6W89 - chains A and E of the 6 polymer chains in the assembly; structure by X-ray diffraction, 2.50 A resolution.

== Chain A ==
Name: DNA (cytosine-5)-methyltransferase 3A
From: Homo sapiens
Notes: EC 2.1.1.37
UniProtKB: Q9Y6K1 (DNM3A_HUMAN); residues 628-912 here = UniProt positions 628-912
Chain sequence (285 residues; numbered 628 to 912; the number before each row is that of its first residue):
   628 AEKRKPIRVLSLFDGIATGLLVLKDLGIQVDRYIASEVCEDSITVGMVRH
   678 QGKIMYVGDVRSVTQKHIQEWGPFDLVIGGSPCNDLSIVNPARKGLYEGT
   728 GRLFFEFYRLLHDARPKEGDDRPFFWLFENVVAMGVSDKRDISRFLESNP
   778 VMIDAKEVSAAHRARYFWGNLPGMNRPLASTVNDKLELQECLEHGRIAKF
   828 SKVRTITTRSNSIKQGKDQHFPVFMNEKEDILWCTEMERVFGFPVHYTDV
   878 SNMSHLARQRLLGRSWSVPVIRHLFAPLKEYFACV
Differences from the reference sequence: engineered mutation His-882 (Arg in Q9Y6K1)
Residues lining bound ligands: S-adenosylhomocysteine (SAH): Phe-640, Asp-641, Gly-642, Ile-643, Ala-644, Thr-645, Ser-663, Glu-664, Val-665, Cys-666, Ser-669, Gly-685, Asp-686, Val-687, Arg-688, Gly-707, Ser-708, Pro-709, Leu-730, Glu-756, Arg-891, Ser-892, Trp-893
UniProt features mapped onto this chain:
  - active site: Cys-710
  - binding site (S-adenosyl-L-methionine): Asp-641 to Thr-645, Glu-664, Asp-686 to Arg-688, Arg-891 to Trp-893
  - modified residue: Cys-710 (S-methylcysteine)
  - natural variant: Leu-648 (L648P: In TBRS), Gly-699 (G699D: In a patient with chronic myelomonocytic leukemia), Pro-700 (P700L: In TBRS), Phe-731 (deletion: In a patient with chronic myelomonocytic leukemia), Arg-749 (R749C: In TBRS), Arg-771 (R771Q: In TBRS; uncertain significance), Val-778 (V778G: In TBRS; uncertain significance), Asn-838 (N838D: In TBRS), His-882 (R882H: In TBRS and AML; this construct carries the variant), Phe-902 (F902S: In TBRS), Pro-904 (P904L: In TBRS)
  - mutagenesis: Phe-732 (F732A: Loss of activity due to the incapacity to bind the regulatory subunit DNMT3L)
What the authors report for this chain:
  - binding site for Cga DNA (chain E): Asn-838, Ser-881, His-882, Leu-883
  - binding site for Cga DNA: Thr-834, Thr-835, Arg-836
  - self-association interface (contacts with another copy of this molecule); pairs are residue here / residue on that copy: Asp-876/Arg-885 (salt bridge)
  - specificity-determining residues: Asn-838
  - conformationally variable residues: Arg-836 to Asn-838

== Chain E ==
Molecule: Cga DNA
Sequence (25 nucleotides; numbered 423 to 447; the number before each row is that of its first residue):
   423 CATGXGATCTAATTAGATCGCATGG
Disordered / not traced: 447
Modified / non-standard residues: PYO (1-(beta-D-ribofuranosyl)-pyrimidin-2-one-5'-phosphate) at position 427

== Interface between chain A and chain E ==
Contacting residue pairs (15; chain A residue first):
  Ile-715(A) with DA444(E), base contact; DT445(E), sugar contact
  Val-716(A) with DG442(E), hydrogen bond to the base
  Pro-718(A) with DG442(E), sugar contact
  Arg-720(A) with DA444(E), sugar contact
  Met-761(A) with DT445(E), sugar contact
  Val-763(A) with DT445(E), hydrogen bond to the phosphate; DG446(E), phosphate contact
  Arg-836(A) with DG438(E), hydrogen bond to the base
  Asn-838(A) with DT440(E), base contact; DC441(E), base contact
  Lys-841(A) with DA439(E), salt bridge to the phosphate
  Gln-846(A) with DT440(E), base contact
  Ser-881(A) with DA437(E), hydrogen bond to the phosphate
  Leu-883(A) with DA437(E), phosphate contact
Also at the interface, not in a pair above, chain A (16 interface residues in all): Val-759, Gly-762, Ser-837, His-882
Also at the interface, not in a pair above, chain E (10 interface residues in all): DC443

== Summary ==
16 residues of chain A face 10 of chain E across their interface, with 4 hydrogen bonds and 1 salt bridge.
Among the polar pairs are Val-716(A)/DG442(E), Arg-836(A)/DG438(E) and Val-763(A)/DT445(E). From the paper: a
binding site for Cga DNA (chain E) at Asn-838(A), Ser-881(A) and His-882(A) among others; a binding site for
Cga DNA at Thr-834(A), Thr-835(A) and Arg-836(A).
Here chain A is DNA (cytosine-5)-methyltransferase 3A (Homo sapiens) and chain E is Cga DNA. Entry 6W89
(Structure of DNMT3A (R882H) in complex with CGA DNA) was determined by X-ray diffraction (same publication as
6W8B, 6W8D and 6W8J).
